Entry 4ALI (X-ray diffraction, 2.10 A resolution); this record covers chains B and C of the 4 polymer chains in the assembly.

Chain B (and C):
Name: Enoyl-[acyl-carrier-protein] reductase [NADPH]
From: Staphylococcus aureus
Notes: EC 1.3.1.10; chain C of this document is another copy of the same molecule, construct and numbering; everything in this record applies to it too
Reference sequence: Q7A6D8 (Q7A5D8_STAAN); residues 1-256 here = UniProt positions 1-256
Sequence (282 residues; each row starts with the number of its first residue; numbers below 1 keep their minus sign (Met-25 is residue -25)):
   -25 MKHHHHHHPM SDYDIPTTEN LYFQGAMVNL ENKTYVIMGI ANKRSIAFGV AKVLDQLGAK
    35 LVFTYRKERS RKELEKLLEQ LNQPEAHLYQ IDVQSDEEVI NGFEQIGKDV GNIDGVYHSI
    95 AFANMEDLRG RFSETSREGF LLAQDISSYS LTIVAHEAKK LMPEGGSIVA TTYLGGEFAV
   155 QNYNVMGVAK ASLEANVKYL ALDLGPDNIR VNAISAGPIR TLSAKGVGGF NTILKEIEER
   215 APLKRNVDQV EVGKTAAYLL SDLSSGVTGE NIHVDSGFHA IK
Not modelled in the structure: -25 to 1
Differences from the reference sequence: expression tag (-25 to 0); engineered mutation Val2 (Leu in Q7A6D8)
Residues lining bound ligands:
  - glutamic acid (GLU): Arg103, Arg194, Ala198, Lys199, Val201, Gly202, Gly203, Phe204, Asn205
  - NADP (NAP; NADP nicotinamide-adenine-dinucleotide phosphate): Gly13, Ile14, Ala15, Ser19, Ile20, Tyr39, Arg40, Lys41, Ser44, Ile65, Asp66, Val67, Gln68, Ser93, Ile94, Ala95, Phe96, Ile120, Thr145, Thr146, Tyr147, Tyr157, Lys164, Ala190, Gly191, Pro192, Ile193, Thr195, Leu196, Ser197, Ala198, Phe204
  - triclosan (TCL): Ala95, Phe96, Ala97, Leu102, Tyr147, Tyr157, Met160, Lys164, Pro192, Ser197, Ala198, Val201, Phe204
From the paper describing this entry:
  - binding site for triclosan: Ala95, Phe96, Ala97, Leu102, Tyr147, Tyr157, Met160, Ser197, Ala198, Val201, Phe204
  - binding site for NADP: Ser44
  - mutagenesis - R40Q/K41N: increased catalytic activity on NADH
  - mutagenesis - R40Q/K41N/S44L: decreased catalytic activity
  - specificity-determining residues: Ser197 (by similarity / conservation)

Interface between chain B and chain C:
Pairs across the interface (74):
  Val2(B) with Val2(C)
  Lys172(B) with Ala254(C)
  Ala175(B) with Pro216(C)
  Leu176(B) with Pro216(C), hydrophobic
  Gly179(B) with Pro216(C); Leu217(C)
  Pro180(B) with Pro216(C)
  Arg184(B) with Leu217(C)
  Pro216(B) with Ala175(C); Leu176(C), hydrophobic; Gly179(C); Pro180(C); Thr242(C)
  Leu217(B) with Gly179(C); Ser239(C); Gly240(C); Thr242(C)
  Arg219(B) with Ser239(C), hydrogen bond (side chain-backbone); Gly240(C)
  Val221(B) with Gly240(C)
  Glu225(B) with Ser239(C), hydrogen bond; Gly240(C), hydrogen bond (side chain-backbone)
  Lys228(B) with Asp236(C), salt bridge; Leu237(C); Ser239(C), hydrogen bond
  Thr229(B) with Tyr232(C), hydrogen bond; Leu237(C); Val241(C)
  Tyr232(B) with Thr229(C), hydrogen bond; Tyr232(C), hydrophobic; Ile246(C)
  Asp236(B) with Lys228(C), salt bridge
  Leu237(B) with Lys228(C); Thr229(C); Leu237(C), hydrophobic
  Ser239(B) with Leu217(C); Arg219(C), hydrogen bond (backbone-side chain); Glu225(C), hydrogen bond; Lys228(C), hydrogen bond
  Gly240(B) with Leu217(C); Arg219(C); Glu225(C); Val248(C); Asp249(C), hydrogen bond (backbone-backbone); Ser250(C), hydrogen bond (backbone-backbone)
  Val241(B) with Thr229(C); His247(C); Val248(C), hydrophobic
  Thr242(B) with Pro216(C); Leu217(C); Ser250(C); Gly251(C); His253(C)
  Gly243(B) with His253(C), hydrogen bond (backbone-side chain); Ala254(C)
  Glu244(B) with Asn245(C); Ile246(C); His247(C), salt bridge
  Asn245(B) with Glu244(C)
  Ile246(B) with Tyr232(C); Glu244(C)
  His247(B) with Gly240(C); Val241(C); Glu244(C), salt bridge
  Val248(B) with Gly240(C)
  Asp249(B) with Gly240(C), hydrogen bond (backbone-backbone)
  Ser250(B) with Gly240(C), hydrogen bond (backbone-backbone); Thr242(C)
  Gly251(B) with Gly240(C); Thr242(C)
  His253(B) with Thr242(C); Gly243(C), hydrogen bond (side chain-backbone); Glu244(C)
  Ala254(B) with Gly243(C)
Other interface residues (no listed pair), chain B (36 interface residues in all): Arg214, Lys218, Ser238, Ile255
Other interface residues (no listed pair), chain C (35 interface residues in all): Lys172, Arg184, Arg214, Lys218, Val221, Ile255

Overview:
36 residues of chain B and 35 residues of chain C are in contact; the contacts include 15 hydrogen bonds and 4
salt bridges. Polar contacts include Lys228(B)-Asp236(C), Glu244(B)-His247(C) and Arg219(B)-Ser239(C). From
the paper: a binding site for triclosan at Ala95(B), Phe96(B) and Ala97(B) among others; R40Q/K41N of chain B
increase catalytic activity on NADH.
Chain B and chain C are both Enoyl-[acyl-carrier-protein] reductase [NADPH] (Staphylococcus aureus); the
structure, Crystal structure of S. aureus FabI in complex with NADP and triclosan (P1), was determined by
X-ray diffraction, deposited together with 4ALJ, 4ALK, 4ALL, 4ALM and 4ALN.
